PDB entry 7OC4 | X-ray diffraction, 2.03 A resolution | chains A and B

# Chain A (and B)
Molecule: Alpha-humulene synthase AsR6
Source organism: Sarocladium schorii
Notes: EC 4.2.3.104; chain B of this document is another copy of the same molecule, construct and numbering; everything in this record applies to it too
UniProt: A0A2U8U2L5 (ASR6_SARSH); numbering as in UniProt (aligned over 1-430)
Sequence (432 residues; row label = number of the first residue in the row; numbers below 1 keep their minus sign (Gly-1 is residue -1)):
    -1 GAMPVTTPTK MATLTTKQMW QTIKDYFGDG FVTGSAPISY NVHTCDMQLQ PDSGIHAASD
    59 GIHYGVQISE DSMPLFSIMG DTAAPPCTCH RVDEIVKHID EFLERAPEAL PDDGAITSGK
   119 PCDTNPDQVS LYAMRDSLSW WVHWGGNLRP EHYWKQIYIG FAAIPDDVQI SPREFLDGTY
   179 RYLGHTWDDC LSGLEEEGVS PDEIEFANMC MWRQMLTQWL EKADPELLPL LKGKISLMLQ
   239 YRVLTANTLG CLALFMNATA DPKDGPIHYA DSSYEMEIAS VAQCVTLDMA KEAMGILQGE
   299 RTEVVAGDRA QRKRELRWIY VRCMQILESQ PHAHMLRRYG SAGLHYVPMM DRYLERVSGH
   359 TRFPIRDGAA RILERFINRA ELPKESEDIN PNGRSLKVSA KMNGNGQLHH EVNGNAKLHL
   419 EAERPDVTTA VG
Disordered / not traced: -1 to 4, 394-430 (chain B: -1 to 3, 298-300, 393-430)
Sequence notes: expression tag (-1 to 0)
Bound ions: Zn2+: His41, Cys43, Cys85, Cys87; Mg2+ site 1: Gln48, Asp110; Mg2+ site 2: Asp164 (together with trihydrogen thiodiphosphate)
Residues lining bound ligands:
  - trihydrogen thiodiphosphate (PIS): Trp138, Asp164, Arg240, Ala244, Leu285, Asp286, Lys289, Glu298, Thr300, Arg350, Tyr351, Arg354
  - 134687947 (V8Z; (1E,4E,8E)-2,6,6,9-Tetramethyl-1,4-8-cycloundecatriene): Trp138, Trp142, Ala160, Ala161, Asp164, Gln212, Gln216, Thr243, Ala244, Asn245, Thr246, Cys249, Gln281, Leu285, Tyr337, Tyr344, Arg350, Tyr351
Reported in the primary citation:
  - binding site for trihydrogen thiodiphosphate: Arg240, Lys289, Arg350, Tyr351, Arg354
  - binding site for 134687947: Trp138, Leu285
  - Mg2+ coordination: Asp164
  - mutagenesis - K289S: abolished catalytic activity on FPP 7
  - Zn2+ coordination: His41, Cys43, Cys85, Cys87
  - specificity-determining residues: Leu285
  - mutagenesis - L285A, L285V: unchanged catalytic activity

# Interface between chain A and chain B
Pairs across the interface - 102 pairs, chain A then chain B:
  Asp50(A) - Asn145(B)
  Asp50(A) - Arg147(B)  hydrogen bond (backbone-side chain)
  Ser51(A) - Arg147(B)  hydrogen bond (backbone-side chain)
  Gly52(A) - Asn145(B)
  Gly52(A) - Arg147(B)
  His54(A) - Asp259(B)
  His54(A) - Pro260(B)
  Ala55(A) - Asp259(B)
  Ala56(A) - Tyr62(B)
  Ala56(A) - Asp259(B)  hydrogen bond (backbone-side chain)
  Ala56(A) - His332(B)
  Ile60(A) - Arg336(B)  hydrogen bond (backbone-side chain)
  His61(A) - Tyr62(B)
  His61(A) - Thr257(B)
  His61(A) - His332(B)  hydrogen bond (side chain-backbone)
  His61(A) - Arg336(B)  hydrogen bond (backbone-side chain)
  Tyr62(A) - Ala56(B)
  Tyr62(A) - His61(B)
  Tyr62(A) - Tyr62(B)  hydrogen bond
  Tyr62(A) - Arg336(B)  hydrogen bond (backbone-side chain)
  Gly63(A) - Arg336(B)  hydrogen bond (backbone-side chain)
  Val64(A) - His343(B)
  Gln65(A) - Val140(B)
  Gln65(A) - Arg336(B)
  Ile66(A) - Val140(B)  hydrophobic
  Ile66(A) - His141(B)
  Ile66(A) - Met347(B)  hydrophobic
  Asp69(A) - Leu146(B)
  Asp69(A) - Ile370(B)
  Ser70(A) - Val140(B)
  Ser70(A) - Leu146(B)
  Pro72(A) - Gly366(B)
  Pro72(A) - Ala367(B)
  Leu73(A) - Arg133(B)
  Leu73(A) - Leu136(B)  hydrophobic
  Leu73(A) - Ile370(B)  hydrophobic
  Phe74(A) - Ser137(B)
  Phe74(A) - His141(B)
  Phe74(A) - Met347(B)
  Phe74(A) - Met348(B)  hydrophobic
  Phe74(A) - Asp349(B)
  Ser75(A) - Asp349(B)  hydrogen bond
  Ser75(A) - Phe361(B)
  Ile76(A) - Met347(B)
  Arg133(A) - Leu73(B)
  Leu136(A) - Leu73(B)  hydrophobic
  Ser137(A) - Leu73(B)
  Ser137(A) - Phe74(B)
  Val140(A) - Gln65(B)
  Val140(A) - Ile66(B)  hydrophobic
  Val140(A) - Ser70(B)
  His141(A) - Ile66(B)
  His141(A) - Phe74(B)
  Asn145(A) - Gly52(B)
  Leu146(A) - Ser70(B)
  Arg147(A) - Asp50(B)
  Arg147(A) - Gly52(B)
  Asp259(A) - Ile53(B)
  Asp259(A) - His54(B)
  Asp259(A) - Ala55(B)
  Asp262(A) - Ala55(B)
  Asp262(A) - Ala56(B)  hydrogen bond (side chain-backbone)
  Ala291(A) - Leu295(B)
  Ala291(A) - Pro346(B)
  Ala291(A) - Leu352(B)
  Met292(A) - Leu295(B)
  His332(A) - Ala56(B)
  His332(A) - His61(B)
  Arg336(A) - Ile60(B)  hydrogen bond (side chain-backbone)
  Arg336(A) - His61(B)  hydrogen bond (side chain-backbone)
  Arg336(A) - Tyr62(B)
  Arg336(A) - Gly63(B)  hydrogen bond (side chain-backbone)
  Arg336(A) - Gln65(B)
  Leu342(A) - Leu342(B)
  Leu342(A) - His343(B)
  Leu342(A) - Met347(B)  hydrophobic
  His343(A) - Val64(B)
  His343(A) - Leu342(B)
  Pro346(A) - Ala291(B)
  Pro346(A) - Pro346(B)  hydrophobic
  Met347(A) - Ile66(B)  hydrophobic
  Met347(A) - Phe74(B)
  Met347(A) - Ile76(B)  hydrophobic
  Met347(A) - Met77(B)  hydrophobic
  Met347(A) - Leu342(B)  hydrophobic
  Met348(A) - Phe74(B)  hydrophobic
  Asp349(A) - Leu73(B)
  Asp349(A) - Phe74(B)
  Asp349(A) - Ser75(B)  hydrogen bond
  Leu352(A) - Ile76(B)  hydrophobic
  Val355(A) - Leu295(B)  hydrophobic
  Ser356(A) - Ile294(B)
  Phe361(A) - Ser75(B)
  Phe361(A) - Glu301(B)
  Arg364(A) - Pro72(B)  hydrogen bond (side chain-backbone)
  Arg364(A) - Phe74(B)  hydrogen bond (side chain-backbone)
  Arg364(A) - Ser75(B)
  Arg364(A) - Met77(B)  hydrogen bond (side chain-backbone)
  Arg364(A) - Gly78(B)
  Gly366(A) - Pro72(B)
  Ala367(A) - Pro72(B)
  Ile370(A) - Asp69(B)
Other interface residues (no listed pair), chain A (56 interface residues in all): Ile53, Ser67, Met77, Gly143, Thr257, Arg335, Pro362, Leu371
Other interface residues (no listed pair), chain B (60 interface residues in all): Ser51, Ser67, Met71, Gly143, Gly144, Ala256, Ala258, Met333, Arg335, Pro362

# In short
Chain A and chain B form an interface of 56 and 60 residues respectively, with 18 hydrogen bonds. Among the
polar pairs are Asp50(A)-Arg147(B), Ser51(A)-Arg147(B) and Ala56(A)-Asp259(B). From the paper: a binding site
for trihydrogen thiodiphosphate at Arg240(A), Lys289(A) and Arg350(A) among others; K289S of chain A abolishes
catalytic activity on FPP 7; 3 substitutions were tested in all.
Chain A and chain B are both Alpha-humulene synthase AsR6 (Sarocladium schorii); the structure, Alpha-humulene
synthase AsR6 from Sarocladium schorii in complex with thiolodiphosphate and a cyclized reaction product, was
determined by X-ray diffraction (same publication as 7OC5).
